Entry 1Q4A (X-ray diffraction, 1.45 A resolution); this record covers chain A.

Chain A:
Protein: Green Fluorescent Protein
From: Aequorea victoria
UniProt: P42212 (GFP_AEQVI); aligned to UniProt positions 1-238 over residues 1-238
Chain sequence (236 residues; row label = number of the first residue in the row; note: 2 numbers in that range are skipped by the numbering (no residue carries them; nothing is unmodelled there)):
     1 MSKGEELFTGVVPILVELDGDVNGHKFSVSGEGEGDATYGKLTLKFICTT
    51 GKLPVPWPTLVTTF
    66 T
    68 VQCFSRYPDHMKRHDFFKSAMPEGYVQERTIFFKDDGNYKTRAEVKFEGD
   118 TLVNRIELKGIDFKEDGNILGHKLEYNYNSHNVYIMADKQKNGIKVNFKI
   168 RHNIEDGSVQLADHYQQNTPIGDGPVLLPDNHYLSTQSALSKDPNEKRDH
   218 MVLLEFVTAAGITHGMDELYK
Disordered / not traced: 1, 231-238
Covalently attached groups: covalent link Phe64-Thr66; covalent link Thr66-Val68
Modified / non-standard residues: Thr66 ({2-[(1R,2R)-1-amino-2-hydroxypropyl]-4-(4-hydroxybenzylidene)-5-oxo-4,5-dihydro-1H-imidazol-1-yl}acetic acid; CRO)
Differences from the reference sequence: chromophore (66, 66, 66); engineered mutation Arg80 (Gln in P42212)

Summary:
Chain A is Green Fluorescent Protein (Aequorea victoria); the structure, S65T Q80R Green Fluorescent Protein
(GFP) pH 8.5, was determined by X-ray diffraction together with 1Q4B, 1Q4C, 1Q4D, 1Q4E and 1Q73 from the same
study.
